PDB entry 3QGF | X-ray diffraction, 2.45 A resolution | chain A

[Chain A]
Protein: RNA-directed RNA polymerase
From: Hepatitis C virus subtype 1b
Notes: EC 2.7.7.48
UniProt: Q9WMX2 (POLG_HCVCO); residues 1-573 here correspond to UniProt positions 2420-2992 (UniProt number = residue number + 2419)
Sequence (574 residues; each row starts with the number of its first residue; numbering starts at 0):
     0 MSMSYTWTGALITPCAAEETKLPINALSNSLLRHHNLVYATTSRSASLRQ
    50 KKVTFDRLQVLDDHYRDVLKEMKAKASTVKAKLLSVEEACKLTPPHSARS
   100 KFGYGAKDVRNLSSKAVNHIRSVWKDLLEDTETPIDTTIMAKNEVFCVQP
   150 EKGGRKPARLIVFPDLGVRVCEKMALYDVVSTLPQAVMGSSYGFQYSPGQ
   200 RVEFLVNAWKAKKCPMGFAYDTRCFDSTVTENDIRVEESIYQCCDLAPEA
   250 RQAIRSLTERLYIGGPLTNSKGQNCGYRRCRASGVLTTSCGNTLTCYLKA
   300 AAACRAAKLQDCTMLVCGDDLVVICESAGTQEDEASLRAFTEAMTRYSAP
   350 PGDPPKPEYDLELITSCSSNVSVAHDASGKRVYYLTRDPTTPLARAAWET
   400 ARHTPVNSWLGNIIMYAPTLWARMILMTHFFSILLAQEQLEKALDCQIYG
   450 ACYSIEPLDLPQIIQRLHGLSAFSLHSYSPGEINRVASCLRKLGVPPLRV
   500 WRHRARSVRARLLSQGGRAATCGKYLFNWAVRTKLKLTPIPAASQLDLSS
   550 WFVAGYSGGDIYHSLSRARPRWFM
Disordered / not traced: 0, 15-37, 543-544, 560-573
Sequence notes: initiating methionine (0)
Curated features (UniProtKB/Swiss-Prot):
  - binding site (Mg(2+)): Asp220, Asp318, Asp319
  - modified residue (Phosphoserine): Ser29, Ser42
Small-molecule neighbours:
  - 23E ((2E)-3-(4-{[(1-{[(13-cyclohexyl-6-oxo-6,7-dihydro-5H-indolo[1,2-d][1,4]benzodiazepin-10-yl)carbonyl]amino}cyclopentyl)carbonyl]amino}phenyl)prop-2-enoic acid): Leu392, Ala393, Ala395, Ala396, Thr399, Ile424, Leu425, His428, Phe429, Leu492, Gly493, Val494, Pro495, Pro496, Arg498, Val499, Trp500, Arg503
  - 46F ((2R)-4-(6-chloropyridazin-3-yl)-N-(4-methoxybenzyl)-1-{[4-(trifluoromethoxy)phenyl]sulfonyl}piperazine-2-carboxamide): Tyr191, Gly192, Phe193, Tyr195, Ser196, Pro197, Arg200, Ser288, Cys366, Ser368, Leu384, Ile413, Met414, Tyr415, Ile447, Tyr448, Ala450, Tyr452, Ile454, Ile462, Leu466, Leu547, Trp550, Tyr555, Ser556

[Summary]
Ligands of chain A: compound 23E and compound 46F. UniProt lists 3 Mg2+-binding residues.
Chain A is RNA-directed RNA polymerase (Hepatitis C virus subtype 1b); the structure, Crystal structure of the
hepatitis C virus NS5B RNA-dependent RNA polymerase complex with
(2E)-3-(4-{[(1-{[(13-cyclohexyl-6-oxo-6,7-dihydro-5H-indolo[1,2-d][1,4]benzodiazepin-10-yl)carbonyl]amino}cyclopentyl)carbonyl]amino}phenyl)prop-2-enoic
acid and ..., was determined by X-ray diffraction, deposited together with 3QGD, 3QGE, 3QGG, 3QGH and 3QGI.
